Entry 6ZHX (electron microscopy, 2.50 A resolution); this record covers chains C and J of the 12 polymer chains in the assembly.

# Chain C
Name: Histone H2A type 1
Source organism: Xenopus laevis
UniProt: P06897 (H2A1_XENLA); residues 0-129 here correspond to UniProt positions 1-130 (UniProt number = residue number + 1)
Chain sequence (130 residues; numbered 0 to 129; the number before each row is that of its first residue; numbering starts at 0):
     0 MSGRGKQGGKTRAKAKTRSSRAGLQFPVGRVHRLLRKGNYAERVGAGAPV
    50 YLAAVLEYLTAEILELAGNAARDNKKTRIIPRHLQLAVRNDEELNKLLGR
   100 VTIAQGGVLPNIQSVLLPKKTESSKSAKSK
Unresolved in the structure: 0-9, 120-129
Sequence notes: conflict Arg99 (Gly100 in P06897), Ser123 (Ala124 in P06897)
Curated features (UniProtKB/Swiss-Prot):
  - modified residue: Ser1 (N-acetylserine), Lys5 (N6-(2-hydroxyisobutyryl)lysine), Lys9 (N6-(2-hydroxyisobutyryl)lysine), Lys36 (N6-(2-hydroxyisobutyryl)lysine), Lys74 (N6-(2-hydroxyisobutyryl)lysine), Lys75 (N6-(2-hydroxyisobutyryl)lysine), Lys95 (N6-(2-hydroxyisobutyryl)lysine), Gln104 (N5-methylglutamine), Lys118 (N6-(2-hydroxyisobutyryl)lysine)
  - cross-link (Glycyl lysine isopeptide (Lys-Gly)): Lys13 (interchain with G-Cter in ubiquitin), Lys15 (interchain with G-Cter in ubiquitin), Lys119 (interchain with G-Cter in ubiquitin)
What the authors report for this chain:
  - mutagenesis - E61A/E64A/D90A/E92A: decreased catalytic activity with Chromodomain-helicase-DNA-binding protein 1-like
  - mutagenesis - E61A/E64A/D90A/E92A: decreased binding to Chromodomain-helicase-DNA-binding protein 1-like

# Chain J
Molecule: DNA (145-MER) Widom 601 sequence
Source organism: synthetic construct
Sequence (145 nucleotides; row label = number of the first residue in the row; numbers below 1 keep their minus sign (DA-72 is residue -72)):
   -72 ATCGATGTATATATCTGACACGTGCCTGGAGACTAGGGAGTAATCCCCTT
   -22 GGCGGTTAAAACGCGGGGGACAGCGCGTACGTGCGTTTAAGCGGTGCTAG
    28 AGCTGTCTACGACCAATTGAGCGGCCTCGGCACCGGGATTCTGAT

# Chain C / chain J interface
Pairs across the interface (14; chain C residue first):
  Arg11(C) - DA43(J)  hydrogen bond to the base
  Arg11(C) - DT44(J)  hydrogen bond to the base
  Arg29(C) - DC49(J)  salt bridge to the phosphate
  Arg42(C) - DG38(J)  hydrogen bond to the sugar
  Arg42(C) - DA39(J)  phosphate contact
  Val43(C) - DG38(J)  sugar contact
  Val43(C) - DA39(J)  hydrogen bond to the phosphate
  Gly44(C) - DG38(J)  phosphate contact
  Ala45(C) - DG38(J)  hydrogen bond to the phosphate
  Lys75(C) - DC58(J)  phosphate contact
  Thr76(C) - DG57(J)  phosphate contact
  Thr76(C) - DC58(J)  hydrogen bond to the phosphate
  Arg77(C) - DG57(J)  sugar contact
  Arg77(C) - DC58(J)  hydrogen bond to the phosphate
Other interface residues (no listed pair), chain C (14 interface residues in all): Thr16, Pro26, His31, Glu41, Lys74
Other interface residues (no listed pair), chain J (11 interface residues in all): DT45, DA47, DG48, DA59

# Overview
14 residues of chain C face 11 of chain J across their interface; the contacts include 7 hydrogen bonds and 1
salt bridge. Polar pairs include Arg11(C)-DA43(J), Arg11(C)-DT44(J) and Arg42(C)-DG38(J). From the paper:
E61A/E64A/D90A/E92A of chain C reduce catalytic activity with Chromodomain-helicase-DNA-binding protein
1-like; E61A/E64A/D90A/E92A of chain C reduce binding to Chromodomain-helicase-DNA-binding protein 1-like.
Here chain C is Histone H2A type 1 (Xenopus laevis) and chain J is DNA (145-MER) Widom 601 sequence (synthetic
construct). Entry 6ZHX (Cryo-EM structure of the regulatory linker of ALC1 bound to the nucleosome's acidic
patch: nucleosome class) was determined by electron microscopy together with 6ZHY from the same study.
